Entry 8EOE (electron microscopy, 3.20 A resolution); this record covers chains A and B of the 9 polymer chains in the assembly.

Chain A (and B):
Molecule: DNA-directed RNA polymerase subunit alpha
Organism: Mycobacterium tuberculosis H37Rv
Notes: EC 2.7.7.6; chain B of this document is another copy of the same molecule, construct and numbering; everything in this record applies to it too
UniProtKB: P9WGZ1 (RPOA_MYCTU); numbering as in UniProt (aligned over 1-347)
Sequence (347 residues; numbered 1 to 347; the number before each row is that of its first residue):
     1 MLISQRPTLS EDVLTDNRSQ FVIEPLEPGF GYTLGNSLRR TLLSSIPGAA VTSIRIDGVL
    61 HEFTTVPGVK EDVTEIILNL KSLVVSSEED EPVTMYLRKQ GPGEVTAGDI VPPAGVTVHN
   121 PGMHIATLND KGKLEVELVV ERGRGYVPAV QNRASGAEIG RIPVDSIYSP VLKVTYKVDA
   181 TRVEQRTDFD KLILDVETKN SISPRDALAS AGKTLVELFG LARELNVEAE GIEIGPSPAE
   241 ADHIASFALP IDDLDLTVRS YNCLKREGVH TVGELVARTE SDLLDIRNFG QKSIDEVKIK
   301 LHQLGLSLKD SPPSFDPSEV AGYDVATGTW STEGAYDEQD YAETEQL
Unresolved in the structure: 227-347 (chain B: 238-347)

Interface between chain A and chain B:
Pairs across the interface (70):
  M1(A) - R142(B)  hydrogen bond (backbone-backbone)
  L2(A) - R142(B)
  I3(A) - R144(B)  hydrogen bond (backbone-side chain)
  P7(A) - L221(B)
  L9(A) - L225(B)  hydrophobic
  E27(A) - R144(B)
  G29(A) - R40(B)
  F30(A) - T41(B)
  F30(A) - L215(B)  hydrophobic
  F30(A) - L218(B)  hydrophobic
  T33(A) - N36(B)
  T33(A) - S37(B)
  L34(A) - F219(B)  hydrophobic
  S37(A) - T33(B)  hydrogen bond (side chain-backbone)
  S37(A) - S37(B)  hydrogen bond
  S37(A) - F219(B)
  R40(A) - G29(B)  hydrogen bond (side chain-backbone)
  R40(A) - Y32(B)
  R40(A) - T33(B)  hydrogen bond
  T41(A) - T33(B)
  S45(A) - F30(B)
  S45(A) - I232(B)
  P47(A) - M1(B)  hydrophobic
  P47(A) - E230(B)
  G143(A) - M1(B)
  R144(A) - I232(B)
  E184(A) - Q151(B)
  R186(A) - V147(B)
  R186(A) - P148(B)
  R186(A) - A149(B)  hydrogen bond (side chain-backbone)
  R186(A) - V150(B)
  R186(A) - Q151(B)  hydrogen bond
  R205(A) - L225(B)  hydrogen bond (side chain-backbone)
  D206(A) - N226(B)  hydrogen bond
  D206(A) - A229(B)
  L208(A) - A222(B)
  L208(A) - L225(B)  hydrophobic
  A209(A) - A222(B)
  A209(A) - N226(B)
  A209(A) - A229(B)
  S210(A) - A229(B)  hydrogen bond (side chain-backbone)
  G212(A) - F219(B)
  G212(A) - A222(B)
  G212(A) - R223(B)
  K213(A) - R223(B)
  K213(A) - V227(B)
  K213(A) - G231(B)
  K213(A) - E233(B)  salt bridge
  T214(A) - I232(B)
  L215(A) - F219(B)  hydrophobic
  V216(A) - V216(B)
  V216(A) - R223(B)
  E217(A) - I232(B)
  E217(A) - E233(B)
  E217(A) - I234(B)
  L218(A) - F30(B)  hydrophobic
  F219(A) - G212(B)
  F219(A) - L215(B)  hydrophobic
  F219(A) - F219(B)  hydrophobic
  L221(A) - P7(B)  hydrophobic
  L221(A) - L9(B)
  L221(A) - I23(B)  hydrophobic
  L221(A) - I234(B)  hydrophobic
  A222(A) - L208(B)
  A222(A) - A209(B)
  R223(A) - G212(B)
  R223(A) - K213(B)
  R223(A) - V216(B)
  L225(A) - L208(B)
  N226(A) - A209(B)
Interface residues without a listed pair, chain A (43 interface residues in all): T8, F21, L26, L38, R142, Q185
Interface residues without a listed pair, chain B (50 interface residues in all): L2, L26, E27, L34, L38, S44, E141, G143, R205, G220, E228

In short:
43 residues of chain A and 50 residues of chain B are in contact, with 11 hydrogen bonds and 1 salt bridge.
Among the polar pairs are K213(A)-E233(B), I3(A)-R144(B) and S37(A)-T33(B).
Chain A and chain B are both DNA-directed RNA polymerase subunit alpha (Mycobacterium tuberculosis H37Rv); the
structure, Mycobacterium tuberculosis transcription elongation complex with Bacillus subtilis NusG (EC_LG),
was determined by electron microscopy together with 8EHQ, 8EJ3, 8EOF, 8EOS, 8EOT and 8EXY from the same study.
